Entry 3AN2 (X-ray diffraction, 3.60 A resolution); this record covers chains A and E of the 10 polymer chains in the assembly.

[Chain A (and E)]
Protein: Histone H3-like centromeric protein A
Source organism: Homo sapiens
Notes: chain E of this document is another copy of the same molecule, construct and numbering; everything in this record applies to it too
UniProt: P49450 (CENPA_HUMAN); residues 1-140 here = UniProt positions 1-140
Chain sequence (143 residues; each row starts with the number of its first residue; numbers below 1 keep their minus sign (Gly-2 is residue -2)):
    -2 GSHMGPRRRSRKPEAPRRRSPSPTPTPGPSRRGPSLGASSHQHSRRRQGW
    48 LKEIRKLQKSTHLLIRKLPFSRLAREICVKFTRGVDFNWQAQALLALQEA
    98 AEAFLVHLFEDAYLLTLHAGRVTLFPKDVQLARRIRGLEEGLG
Not modelled in the structure: -2 to 45, 135-140 (chain E: -2 to 47, 79-83, 136-140)
Differences from the reference sequence: expression tag (-2 to 0)
Swiss-Prot annotation at these positions:
  - region: Gln39 to Leu54 (Important for flexibility of DNA ends that protrude from nucleosomes)
  - modified residue: Gly2 (N,N,N-trimethylglycine), Ser7 (Phosphoserine), Ser17 (Phosphoserine), Ser19 (Phosphoserine), Ser27 (Phosphoserine), Ser68 (Phosphoserine)
  - mutagenesis: Ser7 (S7A: Induces a delay at the terminal stage of cytokinesis and chromosome misalignment during mitosis due to a defect in kinetochore attachment to microtubules), Ser17 (S17A: Impaired mitotic chromosome congression and chromosome segregation; when associated with A-19), Ser19 (S19A: Impaired mitotic chromosome congression and chromosome segregation; when associated with A-17), Ser68 (S68A: No effect on interaction with HJURP. Impairs localization at centromeres; S68E/Q: Impairs interaction with HJURP, association with chromatin and localization at centromeres), Arg80 to Gly81 (Impairs retention at centromeres, but not targeting to centromeres), His104 (H104G: Reduces location at centromeres. Abolishes location at centromeres; when associated with C-112), Leu112 (L112C: No effect on location at centromeres. Abolishes location at centromeres; when associated with G-104)

[Interface between chain A and chain E]
Contacting residue pairs (29; chain A residue first):
  Asp108(A) with Arg131(E), salt bridge; Ile132(E)
  Leu111(A) with Leu128(E); Arg131(E)
  Leu112(A) with Leu112(E), hydrophobic; His115(E); Leu128(E), hydrophobic; Ile132(E), hydrophobic
  His115(A) with Leu112(E), hydrogen bond (side chain-backbone); Ala116(E); Arg118(E); Lys124(E), hydrogen bond (side chain-backbone); Asp125(E), salt bridge; Leu128(E)
  Ala116(A) with His115(E); Ala116(E), hydrophobic
  Lys124(A) with His115(E)
  Asp125(A) with His115(E), salt bridge
  Leu128(A) with Leu111(E), hydrophobic; Leu112(E), hydrophobic; His115(E)
  Ala129(A) with Ile132(E), hydrophobic
  Arg131(A) with Glu107(E), salt bridge; Asp108(E), salt bridge
  Ile132(A) with Asp108(E); Leu112(E), hydrophobic; Ile132(E); Arg133(E)
  Arg133(A) with Ile132(E)
Interface residues without a listed pair, chain A (13 interface residues in all): Arg118

[Summary]
The chain A/chain E interface involves 13 residues from each chain; the contacts include 2 hydrogen bonds and
5 salt bridges. Polar pairs include Asp108(A)-Arg131(E), His115(A)-Asp125(E) and Arg131(A)-Glu107(E). UniProt
lists 8 mutagenesis sites on chain A.
Chain A and chain E are both Histone H3-like centromeric protein A (Homo sapiens); the structure, The
structure of the centromeric nucleosome containing CENP-A, was determined by X-ray diffraction.
